Entry 5XHI (X-ray diffraction, 1.26 A resolution); this record covers chain A.

# Chain A
Name: Ferritin, middle subunit
Organism: Rana catesbeiana
Notes: EC 1.16.3.1
UniProtKB: P07798 (FRI2_LITCT); residues 1-174 here correspond to UniProt positions 2-175 (UniProt number = residue number + 1)
Chain sequence (174 residues; numbered 1 to 174; the number before each row is that of its first residue):
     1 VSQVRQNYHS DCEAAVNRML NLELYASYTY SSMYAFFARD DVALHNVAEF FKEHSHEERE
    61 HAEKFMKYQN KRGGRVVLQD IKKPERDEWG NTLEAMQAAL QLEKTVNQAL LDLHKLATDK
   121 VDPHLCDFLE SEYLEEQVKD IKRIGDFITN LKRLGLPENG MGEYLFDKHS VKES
Construct notes: engineered mutation A38 (Asp39 in P07798)
Metal / ion sites: Mg2+ site 1 near S10 (its only coordinating residue here); Mg2+ site 2: E57, E136, D140; Mg2+ site 3: E136, Q137

# Overview
E57, E136 and D140 coordinate Mg2+ site 2. E136 and Q137 coordinate Mg2+ site 3.
Chain A is Ferritin, middle subunit (Rana catesbeiana); the structure, Crystal structure of Frog M-ferritin
D38A mutant, was determined by X-ray diffraction, deposited together with 5XHM, 5XHN and 5XHO.
